6N60 - chains B and D of the 9 polymer chains in the assembly; structure by X-ray diffraction, 3.68 A resolution.

Chain B:
Name: DNA-directed RNA polymerase subunit alpha
From: Escherichia coli
Notes: EC 2.7.7.6; fragment: N-terminal domain
UniProt: P0A7Z4 (RPOA_ECOLI); residues 1-234 here = UniProt positions 1-234
Amino-acid sequence (239 residues; each row starts with the number of its first residue):
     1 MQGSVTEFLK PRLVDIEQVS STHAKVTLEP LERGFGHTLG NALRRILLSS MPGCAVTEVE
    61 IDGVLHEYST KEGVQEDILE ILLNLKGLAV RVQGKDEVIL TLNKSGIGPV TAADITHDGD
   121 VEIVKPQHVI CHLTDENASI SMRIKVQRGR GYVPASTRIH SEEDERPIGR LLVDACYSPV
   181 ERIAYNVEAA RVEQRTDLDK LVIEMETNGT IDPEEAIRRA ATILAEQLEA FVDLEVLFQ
Unresolved in the structure: 1-5, 65-66, 159-170, 238-239
Differences from the reference sequence: expression tag (235-239)
Curated features (UniProtKB/Swiss-Prot):
  - region: Glu162 to Glu165 (Required for interaction with Crp at class II promoters)
  - mutagenesis: Arg45 (R45C: In rpoA112; temperature-sensitive, blocks RNA polymerase assembly), Glu162 to Glu165 (5-fold decrease in CRP-class II promoter-dependent transcription), Glu165 (E165K: 5-fold decrease in CRP-class II promoter-dependent transcription), Arg191 (R191C: In rpoA101; temperature-sensitive)

Chain D:
Name: DNA-directed RNA polymerase subunit beta'
From: Escherichia coli
Notes: EC 2.7.7.6
UniProt: P0A8T7 (RPOC_ECOLI); numbering as in UniProt (aligned over 2-1407)
Amino-acid sequence (1409 residues; row label = number of the first residue in the row):
     1 VKDLLKFLKA QTKTEEFDAI KIALASPDMI RSWSFGEVKK PETINYRTFK PERDGLFCAR
    61 IFGPVKDYEC LCGKYKRLKH RGVICEKCGV EVTQTKVRRE RMGHIELASP TAHIWFLKSL
   121 PSRIGLLLDM PLRDIERVLY FESYVVIEGG MTNLERQQIL TEEQYLDALE EFGDEFDAKM
   181 GAEAIQALLK SMDLEQECEQ LREELNETNS ETKRKKLTKR IKLLEAFVQS GNKPEWMILT
   241 VLPVLPPDLR PLVPLDGGRF ATSDLNDLYR RVINRNNRLK RLLDLAAPDI IVRNEKRMLQ
   301 EAVDALLDNG RRGRAITGSN KRPLKSLADM IKGKQGRFRQ NLLGKRVDYS GRSVITVGPY
   361 LRLHQCGLPK KMALELFKPF IYGKLELRGL ATTIKAAKKM VEREEAVVWD ILDEVIREHP
   421 VLLNRAPTLH RLGIQAFEPV LIEGKAIQLH PLVCAAYNAD FDGDQMAVHV PLTLEAQLEA
   481 RALMMSTNNI LSPANGEPII VPSQDVVLGL YYMTRDCVNA KGEGMVLTGP KEAERLYRSG
   541 LASLHARVKV RITEYEKDAN GELVAKTSLK DTTVGRAILW MIVPKGLPYS IVNQALGKKA
   601 ISKMLNTCYR ILGLKPTVIF ADQIMYTGFA YAARSGASVG IDDMVIPEKK HEIISEAEAE
   661 VAEIQEQFQS GLVTAGERYN KVIDIWAAAN DRVSKAMMDN LQTETVINRD GQEEKQVSFN
   721 SIYMMADSGA RGSAAQIRQL AGMRGLMAKP DGSIIETPIT ANFREGLNVL QYFISTHGAR
   781 KGLADTALKT ANSGYLTRRL VDVAQDLVVT EDDCGTHEGI MMTPVIEGGD VKEPLRDRVL
   841 GRVTAEDVLK PGTADILVPR NTLLHEQWCD LLEENSVDAV KVRSVVSCDT DFGVCAHCYG
   901 RDLARGHIIN KGEAIGVIAA QSIGEPGTQL TMRTFHIGGA ASRAAAESSI QVKNKGSIKL
   961 SNVKSVVNSS GKLVITSRNT ELKLIDEFGR TKESYKVPYG AVLAKGDGEQ VAGGETVANW
  1021 DPHTMPVITE VSGFVRFTDM IDGQTITRQT DELTGLSSLV VLDSAERTAG GKDLRPALKI
  1081 VDAQGNDVLI PGTDMPAQYF LPGKAIVQLE DGVQISSGDT LARIPQESGG TKDITGGLPR
  1141 VADLFEARRP KEPAILAEIS GIVSFGKETK GKRRLVITPV DGSDPYEEMI PKWRQLNVFE
  1201 GERVERGDVI SDGPEAPHDI LRLRGVHAVT RYIVNEVQDV YRLQGVKIND KHIEVIVRQM
  1261 LRKATIVNAG SSDFLEGEQV EYSRVKIANR ELEANGKVGA TYSRDLLGIT KASLATESFI
  1321 SAASFQETTR VLTEAAVAGK RDELRGLKEN VIVGRLIPAG TGYAYHQDRM RRRAAGEAPA
  1381 APQVTAEDAS ASLAELLNAG LGGSDNELE
Unresolved in the structure: 1-15, 938-947, 1024-1134, 1373-1409
Differences from the reference sequence: expression tag (1, 1408-1409)
Curated features (UniProtKB/Swiss-Prot):
  - binding site (Zn(2+)): Cys70, Cys72, Cys85, Cys88, Cys814, Cys888, Cys895, Cys898
  - binding site (Mg(2+)): Asp460, Asp462, Asp464
  - modified residue: Lys983 (N6-acetyllysine)
  - mutagenesis: Gln504 (Q504P: Resistant to antibiotics salinamide A and B), Asn690 (N690D: Resistant to antibiotics salinamide A and B), Met697 (M697V: Resistant to antibiotics salinamide A and B), Ala735 (A735T: Resistant to antibiotics salinamide A and B), Arg738 (R738C/H/P/S: Resistant to antibiotics salinamide A and B), Ala748 (A748E: Resistant to antibiotics salinamide A and B), Pro758 (P758S/T: Resistant to antibiotics salinamide A and B), Phe763 (F763C: Resistant to antibiotics salinamide A and B), Ser775 (S775A: Resistant to antibiotics salinamide A and B), Ala779 (A779T/V: Resistant to antibiotics salinamide A and B), Arg780 (R780C: Resistant to antibiotics salinamide A and B), Gly782 (G782A/C: Resistant to antibiotics salinamide A and B), 1 further mutagenesis entry in UniProt
Ion coordination: Zn2+ site 1: Cys70, Cys72, Cys85, Cys88; Mg2+: Asp460, Asp462, Asp464; Zn2+ site 2: Cys814, Cys888, Cys895, Cys898

Chain B / chain D interface:
Contacting residue pairs (32):
  Arg44(B) with Arg538(D)
  Leu48(B) with Arg535(D); Arg538(D); Ser539(D)
  Ser49(B) with Ser539(D)
  Leu79(B) with Val526(D), hydrophobic
  Leu83(B) with Val526(D), hydrophobic; Leu527(D); Thr528(D); Arg551(D)
  Asn84(B) with Arg551(D), hydrogen bond
  Lys86(B) with Val526(D), hydrogen bond (side chain-backbone); Glu532(D), salt bridge
  Gly151(B) with Arg535(D), hydrogen bond (backbone-side chain)
  Tyr152(B) with Glu532(D); Arg535(D); Leu536(D), hydrophobic; Leu541(D), hydrophobic
  Asp174(B) with Met525(D); Val526(D)
  Cys176(B) with Arg535(D)
  Tyr177(B) with Arg535(D)
  Ser178(B) with Arg535(D), hydrogen bond
  Val180(B) with Arg535(D)
  Glu181(B) with Lys531(D)
  Arg182(B) with Glu534(D), salt bridge; Met581(D), hydrogen bond
  Ile183(B) with Glu534(D)
  Arg191(B) with Trp409(D); Asp410(D), salt bridge; Asp413(D), salt bridge
  Glu206(B) with Lys531(D), salt bridge
Interface residues without a listed pair, chain B (23 interface residues in all): Glu80, Ser156, Ala184, Thr196
Interface residues without a listed pair, chain D (19 interface residues in all): Glu443, Leu569

Overview:
23 residues of chain B and 19 residues of chain D are in contact, with 5 hydrogen bonds and 5 salt bridges.
Among the polar pairs are Lys86(B)-Glu532(D), Arg182(B)-Glu534(D) and Arg191(B)-Asp410(D).
Chain B is DNA-directed RNA polymerase subunit alpha and chain D is DNA-directed RNA polymerase subunit beta',
both from Escherichia coli; the structure, Escherichia coli RNA polymerase sigma70-holoenzyme bound to
upstream fork promoter DNA and Microcin J25 (MccJ25), was determined by X-ray diffraction, deposited together
with 6N61 and 6N62.
